Entry 6OQR (electron microscopy, 3.10 A resolution); this record covers chains X and Y of the 22 polymer chains in the assembly.

== Chain X (and Y) ==
Name: ATP synthase subunit b
Organism: Escherichia coli
Notes: chain Y of this document is another copy of the same molecule, construct and numbering; everything in this record applies to it too
UniProtKB: D6IFY0 (D6IFY0_ECOLX); residues 1-156 here = UniProt positions 1-156
Sequence (156 residues; numbered 1 to 156; the number before each row is that of its first residue):
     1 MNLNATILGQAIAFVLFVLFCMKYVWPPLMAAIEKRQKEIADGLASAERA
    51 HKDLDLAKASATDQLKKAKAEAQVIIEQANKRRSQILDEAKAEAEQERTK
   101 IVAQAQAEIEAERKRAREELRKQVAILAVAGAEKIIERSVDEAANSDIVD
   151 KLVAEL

== How chain X and chain Y interact ==
Residue-residue contacts (73; chain X residue first):
  Arg36(X) with Ile40(Y)
  Ile40(X) with Gly43(Y); Leu44(Y), hydrophobic
  Leu44(X) with Ser46(Y)
  Ala47(X) with Ala50(Y), hydrophobic
  Ala50(X) with Leu54(Y), hydrophobic; Ala57(Y)
  Leu54(X) with Ser60(Y)
  Ala57(X) with Leu65(Y)
  Ala61(X) with Gln64(Y); Ala68(Y)
  Gln64(X) with Ala72(Y)
  Ala68(X) with Ile75(Y); Ile76(Y)
  Ala72(X) with Ile75(Y), hydrophobic; Ala79(Y), hydrophobic
  Ile75(X) with Ala79(Y), hydrophobic; Asn80(Y)
  Ala79(X) with Arg83(Y); Ile86(Y); Leu87(Y)
  Asn80(X) with Ile86(Y)
  Arg82(X) with Leu87(Y)
  Arg83(X) with Leu87(Y)
  Ile86(X) with Ala94(Y), hydrophobic
  Leu87(X) with Ala90(Y); Glu93(Y); Ala94(Y)
  Ala90(X) with Ala94(Y), hydrophobic
  Glu93(X) with Arg98(Y), salt bridge
  Ala94(X) with Arg98(Y)
  Arg98(X) with Ile101(Y); Gln104(Y); Ala105(Y); Glu108(Y), salt bridge
  Ile101(X) with Ala105(Y), hydrophobic; Ile109(Y)
  Val102(X) with Ala105(Y)
  Ala105(X) with Ile109(Y), hydrophobic
  Gln106(X) with Glu112(Y)
  Ile109(X) with Arg113(Y)
  Arg113(X) with Glu112(Y), salt bridge; Ala116(Y)
  Ala116(X) with Leu120(Y), hydrophobic
  Arg117(X) with Gln123(Y), hydrogen bond
  Leu120(X) with Leu120(Y), hydrophobic
  Val124(X) with Val124(Y), hydrophobic
  Leu127(X) with Val124(Y), hydrophobic; Ala128(Y), hydrophobic
  Ala128(X) with Ala128(Y); Gly131(Y); Ala132(Y)
  Ala132(X) with Ala132(Y); Ile135(Y), hydrophobic; Ile136(Y)
  Ile136(X) with Ile136(Y), hydrophobic; Val140(Y), hydrophobic
  Arg138(X) with Ala143(Y), hydrogen bond (side chain-backbone); Ala144(Y); Asp147(Y), salt bridge
  Val140(X) with Ser139(Y)
  Ala144(X) with Arg138(Y), hydrogen bond (backbone-side chain)
  Asn145(X) with Ile135(Y); Arg138(Y); Ser139(Y), hydrogen bond
  Asp147(X) with Arg138(Y), salt bridge
  Ile148(X) with Lys134(Y); Arg138(Y)
  Leu152(X) with Leu127(Y); Gly131(Y)
  Glu155(X) with Lys134(Y), salt bridge
  Leu156(X) with Gln123(Y); Leu127(Y), hydrophobic
Other interface residues (no listed pair), chain X (59 interface residues in all): Glu39, Gly43, Ser46, His51, Ser60, Leu65, Glu71, Ile76, Lys91, Val129, Gly131, Ile135, Glu137, Val149
Other interface residues (no listed pair), chain Y (53 interface residues in all): Ala47, Ala61, Glu71, Arg82, Ile148, Lys151

== Summary ==
59 residues of chain X face 53 of chain Y across their interface; the contacts include 4 hydrogen bonds and 6
salt bridges. Polar pairs include Glu93(X)-Arg98(Y), Arg98(X)-Glu108(Y) and Arg113(X)-Glu112(Y).
Both chains are ATP synthase subunit b (Escherichia coli). Entry 6OQR (E. coli ATP Synthase ADP State 1a) was
determined by electron microscopy together with 6OQS, 6OQT, 6OQU, 6OQV, 6OQW, 6PQV and 3 further entries from
the same study.
